PDB entry 8EF6 | electron microscopy, 3.20 A resolution | chains A and B of the 7 polymer chains in the assembly

Chain A:
Name: Guanine nucleotide-binding protein G(i) subunit alpha-1
From: Homo sapiens
UniProtKB: P63096 (GNAI1_HUMAN); residues 1-354 here = UniProt positions 1-354
Chain sequence (354 residues; row label = number of the first residue in the row):
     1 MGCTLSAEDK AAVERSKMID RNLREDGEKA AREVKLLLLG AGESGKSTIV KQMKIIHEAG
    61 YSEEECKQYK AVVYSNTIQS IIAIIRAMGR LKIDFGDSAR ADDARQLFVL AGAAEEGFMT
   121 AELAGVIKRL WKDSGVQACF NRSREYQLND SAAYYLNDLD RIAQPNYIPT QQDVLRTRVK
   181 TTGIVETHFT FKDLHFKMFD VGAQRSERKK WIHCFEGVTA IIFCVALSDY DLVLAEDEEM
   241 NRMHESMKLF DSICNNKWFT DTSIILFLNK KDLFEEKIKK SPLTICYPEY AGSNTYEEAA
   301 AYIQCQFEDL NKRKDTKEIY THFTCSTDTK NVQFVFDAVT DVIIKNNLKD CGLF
Disordered / not traced: 1-3, 56-181
Differences from the reference sequence: conflict Ala203 (Gly in P63096), Ser326 (Ala in P63096)
Curated features (UniProtKB/Swiss-Prot):
  - region: Lys35 to Thr48 (G1 motif), Asp173 to Thr181 (G2 motif), Phe196 to Gly202, Gln204, Arg205 (G3 motif), Ile265 to Asp272 (G4 motif), Thr324, Cys325, Thr327 to Thr329 (G5 motif)
  - binding site (GTP): Glu43 to Thr48, Ser151, Leu175 to Thr181, Asp200 to Gly202, Gln204, Asn269 to Asp272
  - binding site (Mg(2+)): Ser47, Thr181
  - modified residue: Arg178 (ADP-ribosylarginine), Gln204 (Deamidated glutamine), Cys351 (ADP-ribosylcysteine)
  - lipidation: Gly2 (N-myristoyl glycine), Cys3 (S-palmitoyl cysteine)
  - natural variant: Gly40 (G40C: In NEDHISB; G40R: In NEDHISB), Gly45 (G45D: In NEDHISB), Thr48 (T48I: In NEDHISB; T48K: In NEDHISB), Gln52 (Q52P: In NEDHISB), Ser75 (deletion: In NEDHISB; uncertain significance), Gln172 (deletion: In NEDHISB), Asp173 (D173V: In NEDHISB), Glu186 to Phe189 (deletion: In NEDHISB; uncertain significance), Cys224 (C224Y: In NEDHISB), Lys270 (K270N: In NEDHISB; K270R: In NEDHISB), Asp272 (D272G: In NEDHISB), Val332 (V332E: In NEDHISB; uncertain significance)
  - mutagenesis: Gly42 (G42R: Abolishes switch to an activated conformation and dissociation from beta and gamma subunits upon GTP binding. Abolishes interaction with RGS family members), Glu116 (E116L: Enhances interaction (inactive GDP-bound) with RGS14), Gln147 (Q147L: Enhances interaction (inactive GDP-bound) with RGS14), Glu245 (E245L: Enhances interaction (inactive GDP-bound) with RGS14)

Chain B:
Name: Guanine nucleotide-binding protein G(I)/G(S)/G(T) subunit beta-1
From: Rattus norvegicus
UniProtKB: P54311 (GBB1_RAT); numbering as in UniProt (aligned over 2-340)
Chain sequence (353 residues; each row starts with the number of its first residue; numbers below 1 keep their minus sign (Met-12 is residue -12)):
   -12 MHHHHHHHHG SLLQSELDQL RQEAEQLKNQ IRDARKACAD ATLSQITNNI DPVGRIQMRT
    48 RRTLRGHLAK IYAMHWGTDS RLLVSASQDG KLIIWDSYTT NKVHAIPLRS SWVMTCAYAP
   108 SGNYVACGGL DNICSIYNLK TREGNVRVSR ELAGHTGYLS CCRFLDDNQI VTSSGDTTCA
   168 LWDIETGQQT TTFTGHTGDV MSLSLAPDTR LFVSGACDAS AKLWDVREGM CRQTFTGHES
   228 DINAICFFPN GNAFATGSDD ATCRLFDLRA DQELMTYSHD NIICGITSVS FSKSGRLLLA
   288 GYDDFNCNVW DALKADRAGV LAGHDNRVSC LGVTDDGMAV ATGSWDSFLK IWN
Disordered / not traced: -12 to 5
Differences from the reference sequence: expression tag (-12 to 1)
Curated features (UniProtKB/Swiss-Prot):
  - modified residue: Ser2 (N-acetylserine), His266 (Phosphohistidine)

Interface between chain A and chain B:
Residue-residue contacts (37; chain A residue first):
  Val13(A) with Asn88(B)
  Arg15(A) with Val90(B)
  Ser16(A) with Asn88(B); Lys89(B), hydrogen bond (side chain-backbone)
  Ile19(A) with Lys89(B); Ala92(B), hydrophobic
  Asp20(A) with Lys89(B), salt bridge
  Leu23(A) with Gly53(B); Lys78(B); Ile80(B), hydrophobic; Lys89(B)
  Asp26(A) with Lys78(B), salt bridge
  Gly27(A) with Leu55(B)
  Gly183(A) with Leu117(B); Asn119(B)
  Ile184(A) with Leu117(B)
  Phe199(A) with Trp99(B)
  Gln204(A) with Leu117(B), hydrogen bond (side chain-backbone)
  Ser206(A) with Tyr145(B); Gly162(B)
  Lys210(A) with Tyr145(B); Asp186(B); Cys204(B); Asp228(B), salt bridge; Asp246(B), salt bridge
  Trp211(A) with Leu117(B), hydrophobic; Tyr145(B)
  His213(A) with Arg314(B); Trp332(B)
  Cys214(A) with Tyr59(B); Trp99(B)
  Phe215(A) with Trp99(B), hydrophobic; Leu117(B), hydrophobic
  Glu216(A) with Lys57(B), salt bridge; Trp332(B)
  Trp258(A) with Arg314(B); Trp332(B), hydrophobic
Interface residues without a listed pair, chain A (24 interface residues in all): Ala12, Thr182, Arg205, Glu207
Interface residues without a listed pair, chain B (27 interface residues in all): Asp76, Thr87, His91, Asp118, Thr143, Met188

Overview:
The interface between chain A and chain B involves 24 residues on one side and 27 on the other; the contacts
include 2 hydrogen bonds and 5 salt bridges. Polar pairs include Asp20(A)-Lys89(B), Asp26(A)-Lys78(B) and
Lys210(A)-Asp228(B).
Chain A is Guanine nucleotide-binding protein G(i) subunit alpha-1 (Homo sapiens) and chain B is Guanine
nucleotide-binding protein G(I)/G(S)/G(T) subunit beta-1 (Rattus norvegicus); the structure, Morphine-bound
mu-opioid receptor-Gi complex, was determined by electron microscopy, deposited together with 8EF5, 8EFB,
8EFL, 8EFO and 8EFQ.
